PDB entry 4O87 | X-ray diffraction, 1.80 A resolution | chains A and B

Chain A (and B):
Name: N-tagged Nuclease
From: Millerozyma acaciae
Notes: chain B of this document is another copy of the same molecule, construct and numbering; everything in this record applies to it too
Reference sequence: Q707V3 (Q707V3_9ASCO); residues 2-319 here correspond to UniProt positions 14-331 (UniProt number = residue number + 12)
Amino-acid sequence (320 residues; each row starts with the number of its first residue; numbering starts at 0):
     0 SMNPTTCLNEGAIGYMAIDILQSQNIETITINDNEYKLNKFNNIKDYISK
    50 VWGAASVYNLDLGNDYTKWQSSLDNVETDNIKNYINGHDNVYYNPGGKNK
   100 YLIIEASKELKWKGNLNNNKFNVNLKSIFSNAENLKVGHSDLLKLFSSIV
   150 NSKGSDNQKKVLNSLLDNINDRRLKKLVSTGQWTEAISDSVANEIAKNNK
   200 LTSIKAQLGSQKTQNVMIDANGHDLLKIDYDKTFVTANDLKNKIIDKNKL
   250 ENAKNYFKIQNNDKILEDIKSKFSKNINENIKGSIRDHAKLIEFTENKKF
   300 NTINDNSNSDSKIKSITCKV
Disordered / not traced: 307-308 (chain B: 319)
Sequence notes: expression tag (0-1)
What the authors report for this chain:
  - mutagenesis - R172A, K175A, H287A: abolished catalytic activity
  - mutagenesis - S283A: decreased catalytic activity
  - catalytic residues: Glu9, His138, Arg172, His287 (proposed by the authors, not directly observed)

Interface between chain A and chain B:
Interface residues of chain A (facing chain B), 1 residues: Asn279
Interface residues of chain B (facing chain A), 1 residues: Arg285

In short:
Chain A and chain B each contribute 1 residues to their interface. From the paper: catalytic residues Glu9(A),
His138(A) and Arg172(A) among others; R172A, K175A and H287A of chain A abolish catalytic activity.
Chain A and chain B are both N-tagged Nuclease (Millerozyma acaciae); the structure, Crystal structure of a
N-tagged Nuclease, was determined by X-ray diffraction (same publication as 4O88).
